Entry 7GX1 (X-ray diffraction, 1.70 A resolution); this record covers chains A and D.

== Chain A ==
Name: B-cell lymphoma 6 protein
Organism: Homo sapiens
Reference sequence: P41182 (BCL6_HUMAN); residues 5-129 here = UniProt positions 5-129
Chain sequence (128 residues; each row starts with the number of its first residue):
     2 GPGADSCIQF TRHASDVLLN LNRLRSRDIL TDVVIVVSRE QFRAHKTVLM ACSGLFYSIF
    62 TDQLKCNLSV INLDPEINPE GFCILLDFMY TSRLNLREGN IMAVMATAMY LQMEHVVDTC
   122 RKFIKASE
Unresolved in the structure: 2-5
Construct notes: expression tag (2-4)
Ligand contacts: A1AB9 (4-chloro-6-[(2-oxo-2,3-dihydro-1H-indol-5-yl)amino]pyrimidine-5-carbonitrile): N21, R24, L25, R28, M51, A52, C53, S54, G55, Y58, Q113, M114, E115

== Chain D ==
Name: WVIP tetrapeptide
Chain sequence (6 residues; row label = number of the first residue in the row; numbering starts at 0):
     0 XWVIPA
Modified residues: ACE (acetyl group) at position 0

== Interface between chain A and chain D ==
Contacting residue pairs - 11 pairs, chain A then chain D:
  C8(A) with P4(D)
  I9(A) with W1(D), hydrophobic; V2(D)
  Q10(A) with ACE_0(D); W1(D); V2(D), hydrogen bond (backbone-backbone); P4(D)
  F11(A) with ACE_0(D); W1(D)
  T12(A) with ACE_0(D), hydrogen bond (backbone-backbone); V2(D)
Other interface residues (no listed pair), chain D (5 interface residues in all): I3

== In short ==
Chain A and chain D each contribute 5 residues to their interface, with 2 hydrogen bonds. Main-chain hydrogen
bonds include Q10(A)-V2(D) and T12(A)-ACE_0(D). Ligands of chain A: compound A1AB9.
Here chain A is B-cell lymphoma 6 protein (Homo sapiens) and chain D is WVIP tetrapeptide. Entry 7GX1 (Crystal
Structure of B-cell lymphoma 6 protein BTB domain in complex with ligand 7 at 10.15 ...) was determined by
X-ray diffraction (same publication as 7GUD, 7GUE, 7GUF, 7GUG, 7GUH, 7GUI and 126 further entries).
